Entry 2D3P (X-ray diffraction, 2.80 A resolution); this record covers chains A and B of the 4 polymer chains in the assembly.

[Chain A (and B)]
Protein: Lectin alpha chain
Source organism: Cratylia argentea
Notes: chain B of this document is another copy of the same molecule, construct and numbering; everything in this record applies to it too
UniProt: P81517 (LECA_CRAFL); residue numbers follow UniProt; this construct covers 1-236
Chain sequence (236 residues; row label = number of the first residue in the row):
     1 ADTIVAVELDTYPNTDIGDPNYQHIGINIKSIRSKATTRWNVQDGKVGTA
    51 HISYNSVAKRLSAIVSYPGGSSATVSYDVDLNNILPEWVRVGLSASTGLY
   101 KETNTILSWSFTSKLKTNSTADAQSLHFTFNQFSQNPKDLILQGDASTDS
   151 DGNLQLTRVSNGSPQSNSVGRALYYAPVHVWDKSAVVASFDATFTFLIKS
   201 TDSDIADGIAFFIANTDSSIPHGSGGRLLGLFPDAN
Bound ions: Mn2+: Glu8, Asp10, Asp19, His24; Ca2+: Asp10, Tyr12, Asn14, Asp19
Swiss-Prot annotation at these positions:
  - binding site (Mn(2+)): Glu8, Asp10, Asp19, His24, Ser34
  - binding site (Ca(2+)): Asp10, Tyr12, Asn14, Asp19, Asp207
  - binding site (a carbohydrate): Tyr12, Leu99, Tyr100, Arg227

[Interface between chain A and chain B]
Pairs across the interface (56; chain A residue first):
  Trp88(A) - Ser134(B)
  Trp88(A) - Asn136(B)  hydrogen bond (side chain-backbone)
  Trp88(A) - Pro137(B)  hydrophobic
  Trp88(A) - Lys138(B)
  Trp88(A) - Asp139(B)
  Arg90(A) - Tyr175(B)
  Ala121(A) - Asn131(B)  hydrogen bond (backbone-side chain)
  Asp122(A) - Thr129(B)
  Asp122(A) - Asn131(B)  hydrogen bond (backbone-side chain)
  Ala123(A) - Thr129(B)
  Ala123(A) - Phe130(B)
  Ala123(A) - Asn131(B)  hydrogen bond (backbone-backbone)
  Ala123(A) - Gln132(B)
  Gln124(A) - Thr129(B)
  Gln124(A) - Phe130(B)
  Gln124(A) - Asp139(B)
  Ser125(A) - His127(B)
  Ser125(A) - Phe128(B)
  Ser125(A) - Thr129(B)  hydrogen bond (backbone-backbone)
  Leu126(A) - Leu126(B)  hydrophobic
  Leu126(A) - His127(B)
  Leu126(A) - Tyr174(B)
  His127(A) - Ser125(B)
  His127(A) - Leu126(B)
  His127(A) - His127(B)  hydrogen bond (backbone-backbone)
  Phe128(A) - Ser125(B)
  Thr129(A) - Asp122(B)
  Thr129(A) - Gln124(B)
  Thr129(A) - Ser125(B)  hydrogen bond (backbone-backbone)
  Phe130(A) - Ala123(B)
  Phe130(A) - Gln124(B)
  Asn131(A) - Ala121(B)
  Asn131(A) - Asp122(B)
  Asn131(A) - Ala123(B)  hydrogen bond (backbone-backbone)
  Gln132(A) - Ala123(B)
  Gln132(A) - Ser184(B)
  Ser134(A) - Trp88(B)
  Ser134(A) - His179(B)
  Asn136(A) - Trp88(B)
  Pro137(A) - Trp88(B)  hydrophobic
  Lys138(A) - Trp88(B)
  Lys138(A) - Pro177(B)
  Asp139(A) - Trp88(B)
  Asp139(A) - Gln124(B)
  Asp139(A) - Pro177(B)
  Tyr174(A) - Leu126(B)
  Tyr174(A) - Ala176(B)
  Tyr175(A) - Arg90(B)
  Tyr175(A) - Tyr175(B)  hydrophobic
  Ala176(A) - Tyr174(B)
  Ala176(A) - Ala176(B)  hydrophobic
  Pro177(A) - Lys138(B)
  Pro177(A) - Asp139(B)
  His179(A) - Ser134(B)
  Asp182(A) - Ser134(B)
  Ser184(A) - Gln132(B)
Interface residues without a listed pair, chain A (27 interface residues in all): Thr117
Interface residues without a listed pair, chain B (26 interface residues in all): Asp182

[In short]
27 residues of chain A face 26 of chain B across their interface; the contacts include 8 hydrogen bonds. Polar
contacts include Trp88(A)-Asn136(B), Ala121(A)-Asn131(B) and Asp122(A)-Asn131(B). Curated annotation (UniProt)
lists 5 Mn2+-binding residues, 5 Ca2+-binding residues and 4 carbohydrate-binding residues on chain A.
Chain A and chain B are both Lectin alpha chain (Cratylia argentea); the structure, Cratylia Floribunda seed
lectin crystallized at basic pH, was determined by X-ray diffraction, deposited together with 2D3R.
